PDB entry 7TCN | electron microscopy, 4.10 A resolution (low resolution: residue-level contacts below are approximate; hydrogen-bond / salt-bridge calls are withheld) | chains B and E of the 12 polymer chains in the assembly

# Chain B
Molecule: Glycoprotein 41
Organism: Human immunodeficiency virus 1
Reference sequence: Q2N0S5 (Q2N0S5_9HIV1); residues 511-664 here correspond to UniProt positions 508-661 (UniProt number = residue number - 3)
Chain sequence (160 residues; row label = number of the first residue in the row):
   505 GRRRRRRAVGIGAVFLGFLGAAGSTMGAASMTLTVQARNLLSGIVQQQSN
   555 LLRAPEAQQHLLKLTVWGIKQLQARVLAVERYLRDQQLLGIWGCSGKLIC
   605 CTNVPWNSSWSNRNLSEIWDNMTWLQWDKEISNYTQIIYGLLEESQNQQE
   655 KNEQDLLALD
Not modelled in the structure: 505-517, 547-571
Differences from the reference sequence: expression tag (505-510); conflict Pro559 (Ile556 in Q2N0S5), Cys605 (Thr602 in Q2N0S5)
Disulfides: Cys598-Cys604

# Chain E
Molecule: Envelope glycoprotein gp160
Organism: Human immunodeficiency virus 1
Reference sequence: M4M0W3 (M4M0W3_9HIV1); the construct lacks a stretch of the UniProt sequence and is renumbered around it, so the offset changes along the chain: 35-146 = UniProt 31-142; 156-309 = UniProt 143-296; 312-321 = UniProt 297-306; 322-359 = UniProt 308-345; 1 more segments
Chain sequence (486 residues; row label = number of the first residue in the row; note: 12 numbers in that range are skipped by the numbering (no residue carries them; nothing is unmodelled there)):
     7 MPMGSLQPLATLYLLGMLVASVLAAENLWVTVYYGVPVWKEAKTTLFCAS
    57 DAKAYEKKVHNVWATHACVPTDPNPQEMVLKNVTENFNMWKNDMVDQMHE
   107 DVISLWDQSLKPCVKLTPLCVTLNCTNATASNSSIIEGMK
   156 NCSFNITTELRDKREKKNALFYKLDIVQLDGNSSQYRLINCNTSVITQAC
   206 PKVSFDPIPIHYCAPAGYAILKCNNKTFTGTGPCNNVSTVQCTHGIKPVV
   256 STQLLLNGSLAEGEIIIRSENITKNVKTIIVHLNESVKIECTRPNNKTRT
   306 SIRI
   312 GPGQWFYATG
  321A Q
   322 VIGDIREAYCNINESKWNETLQRVSKKLKEYFPHKNIT
   361 FQPSSGGDLEITTHSFNCGGEFFYCNTSSLFNRTYMANSTDMANSTETNS
   411 TRTITIHCRIKQIINMWQEVGRAMYAPPIAGNITCISNITGLLLTRDGGK
   461 NNTETFRPGGGNMKDNWRSELYKYKVVKIEPLGVAPTRCKRRV
Not modelled in the structure: 7-31, 62-70, 156, 312-313, 399-409
Differences from the reference sequence: initiating methionine (7); expression tag (8-34); conflict Lys64 (Glu60 in M4M0W3), Trp316 (Ala301 in M4M0W3), Lys488 (Glu473 in M4M0W3), Ile489 (Val474 in M4M0W3), Glu490 (Lys475 in M4M0W3), Arg498 (Asn483 in M4M0W3), Cys499 (Ala484 in M4M0W3), Lys500 (Arg485 in M4M0W3)
Disulfides: Cys119-Cys205, Cys126-Cys196, Cys131-Cys157, Cys218-Cys247, Cys228-Cys239, Cys296-Cys331, Cys378-Cys445, Cys385-Cys418
Glycans and other covalent adducts: glycan linked to Asn197; N-acetylglucosamine (NAG) linked to Asn262, Asn339, Asn386, Asn392
Residues lining bound ligands:
  - N-acetylglucosamine (NAG; 2-acetamido-2-deoxy-beta-D-glucopyranose), molecule 1: Val85, Asn229, Asn241
  - N-acetylglucosamine (NAG), molecule 2: Asn130, Ser158, Phe159, Asn160, Lys171
  - N-acetylglucosamine (NAG), molecule 3: Asn230, Thr232, Asn240

# Interface between chain B and chain E
Contacting residue pairs - 7 pairs, chain B then chain E:
  Glu657(B) - Arg502(E)
  Leu661(B) - Cys499(E)
  Leu661(B) - Arg502(E)
  Ala662(B) - Arg498(E)
  Asp664(B) - Arg498(E)
  Asp664(B) - Cys499(E)
  Asp664(B) - Lys500(E)
Interface residues without a listed pair, chain B (5 interface residues in all): Gln658
Interface residues without a listed pair, chain E (5 interface residues in all): Thr497

# Overview
The chain B/chain E interface involves 5 residues from each chain. Chain E binds 3 copies of
N-acetylglucosamine. N-acetylglucosamine is covalently linked to Asn262(E), Asn339(E), Asn386(E) and
Asn392(E).
Here chain B is Glycoprotein 41 and chain E is Envelope glycoprotein gp160, both from Human immunodeficiency
virus 1. Entry 7TCN (Cryo-EM structure of CH235.12 in complex with HIV-1 Env trimer CH505TF.N279K.SOSIP.664
with high-mannose glycans) was determined by electron microscopy.
